PDB entry 7SLX | X-ray diffraction, 2.35 A resolution | chain A

# Chain A
Name: Pantetheinase
Organism: Homo sapiens
Notes: EC 3.5.1.92
UniProtKB: O95497 (VNN1_HUMAN); residues 1-462 here correspond to UniProt positions 22-483 (UniProt number = residue number + 21)
Sequence (482 residues; each row starts with the number of its first residue; numbers below 1 keep their minus sign (Gly-19 is residue -19)):
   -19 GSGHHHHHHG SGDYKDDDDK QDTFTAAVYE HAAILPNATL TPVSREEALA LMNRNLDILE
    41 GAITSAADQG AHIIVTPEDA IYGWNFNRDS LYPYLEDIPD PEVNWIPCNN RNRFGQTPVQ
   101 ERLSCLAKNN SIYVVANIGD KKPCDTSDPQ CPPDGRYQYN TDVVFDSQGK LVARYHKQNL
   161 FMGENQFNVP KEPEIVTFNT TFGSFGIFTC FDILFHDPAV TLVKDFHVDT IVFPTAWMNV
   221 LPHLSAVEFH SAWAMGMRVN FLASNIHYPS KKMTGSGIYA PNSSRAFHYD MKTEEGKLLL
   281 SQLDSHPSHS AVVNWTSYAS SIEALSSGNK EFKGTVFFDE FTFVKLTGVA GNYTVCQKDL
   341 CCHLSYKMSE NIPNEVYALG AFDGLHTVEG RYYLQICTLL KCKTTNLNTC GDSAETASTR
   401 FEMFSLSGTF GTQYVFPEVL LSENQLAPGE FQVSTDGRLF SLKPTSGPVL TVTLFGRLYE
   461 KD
Not modelled in the structure: -19 to 1
Differences from the reference sequence: expression tag (-19 to 0)
Modified / non-standard residues: Cys190 (S-hydroxycysteine; CSO)
Curated features (UniProtKB/Swiss-Prot):
  - active site: Glu58 (Proton acceptor), Lys157 (Proton donor), Cys190 (Nucleophile)
  - glycosylation (N-linked (GlcNAc...) asparagine): Asn17, Asn109, Asn179, Asn262, Asn294, Asn332
Disulfides: Cys88-Cys105, Cys124-Cys131, Cys336-Cys341, Cys342-Cys377, Cys382-Cys390
Glycans and other covalent adducts: N-acetylglucosamine (NAG) linked to Asn109, Asn179, Asn294, Asn332
Ion coordination: Na+: Phe66, Gly163, Asn165, Gln166
Ligand contacts: 9SS ((3R)-1-(2-{[1-(pyrimidin-5-yl)cyclopropyl]amino}pyrimidine-5-carbonyl)piperidine-3-carbonitrile): Glu58, Asp59, Trp64, Lys157, Phe161, Glu164, Cys190, Phe191, Leu194, Ala216, Trp217, Met218, Val220, Leu224, Lys251, Met253, Phe317, Val368, Glu369, Tyr372

# In short
Ligands of chain A: compound 9SS. N-acetylglucosamine is covalently linked to Asn109, Asn179, Asn294 and
Asn332. Phe66, Gly163, Asn165 and Gln166 form the Na+ site. From UniProt: 3 active-site residues.
Chain A is Pantetheinase (Homo sapiens); the structure, Vanin-1 complexed with Compound 11, was determined by
X-ray diffraction together with 7SLV and 7SLY from the same study.
